5STI - chains A and B; structure by X-ray diffraction, 1.76 A resolution.

[Chain A]
Name: Pre-mRNA-splicing factor 8
Source organism: Saccharomyces cerevisiae S288C
UniProtKB: P33334 (PRP8_YEAST); numbering as in UniProt (aligned over 1836-2090)
Amino-acid sequence (258 residues; numbered 1833 to 2090; the number before each row is that of its first residue):
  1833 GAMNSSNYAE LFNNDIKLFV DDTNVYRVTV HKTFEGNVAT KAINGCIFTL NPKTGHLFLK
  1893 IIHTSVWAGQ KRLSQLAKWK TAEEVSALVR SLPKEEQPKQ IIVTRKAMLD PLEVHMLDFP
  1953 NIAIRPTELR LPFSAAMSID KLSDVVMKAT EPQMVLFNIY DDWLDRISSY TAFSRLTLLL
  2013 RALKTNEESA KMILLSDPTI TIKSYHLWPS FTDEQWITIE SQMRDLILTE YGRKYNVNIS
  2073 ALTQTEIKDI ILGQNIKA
Disordered / not traced: 2070-2090
Differences from the reference sequence: expression tag (1833-1835)
Swiss-Prot annotation at these positions:
  - mutagenesis: Asp1853 (D1853A: Alters protein folding. Severely impaired growth. Strongly reduced growth at 35 degrees Celsius; when associated with A-1854; D1853N: Reduced growth at 30 degrees Celsius ...), Asp1854 (D1854A: Reduced growth at 30 degrees Celsius. Strongly reduced growth at 16 degrees Celsius. Strongly reduced growth at 35 degrees Celsius; when associated with A-1853 ...), Thr1855 (T1855A: Reduced growth at 30 degrees Celsius. Strongly reduced growth at 16 degrees Celsius), Thr1936 (T1936A: Reduced growth at 30 degrees Celsius. Strongly reduced growth at 16 degrees Celsius), Arg1937 (R1937K: Severely impaired growth. Reduced growth at 30 degrees Celsius. Strongly reduced growth at 16 degrees Celsius)

[Chain B]
Name: A1 cistron-splicing factor AAR2
Source organism: Saccharomyces cerevisiae S288C
UniProtKB: P32357 (AAR2_YEAST); aligned to UniProt positions 1-317 over residues 1-317
Amino-acid sequence (308 residues; row label = number of the first residue in the row; note: 13 numbers in that range are skipped by the numbering (no residue carries them; nothing is unmodelled there); numbers below 1 keep their minus sign (Gly-3 is residue -3)):
    -3 GAMAMNTVPF TSAPIEVTIG IDQYSFNVKE NQPFHGIKDI PIGHVHVIHF QHADNSSMRY
    57 GYWFDCRMGN FYIQYDPKDG LYKMMEERDG AKFENIVHNF KERQMMVSYP KIDEDDTWYN
   117 LTEFVQMDKI RKIVRKDENQ FSYVDSSMTT VQENEL
   166 SSSSSDPAHS LNYTVINFKS REAIRPGHEM EDFLDKSYYL NTVMLQGIFK NSSNYFGELQ
   226 FAFLNAMFFG NYGSSLQWHA MIELICSSAT VPKHMLDKLD EILYYQIKTL PEQYSDILLN
   286 ERVWNICLYS SFQKNSLHNT EKIMENKYPE LL
Disordered / not traced: -3 to 0, 166-169
Differences from the reference sequence: expression tag (-3 to 0); conflict Ser166 (Leu153 in P32357), Ser167 (Lys154 in P32357), Ser170 (Asp in P32357)
Swiss-Prot annotation at these positions:
  - region: Leu261 to Ile282 (Leucine-zipper)
  - modified residue: Ser253 (Phosphoserine), Thr274 (Phosphothreonine)
Residues lining bound ligands:
  - 1-(3-methoxy-4-methylphenyl)methanamine (W8F), molecule 1: Pro5, Phe6, Thr7, Tyr68, Gln70, Glu83, Lys88, Phe89, Ile92, Phe96
  - 1-(3-methoxy-4-methylphenyl)methanamine (W8F), molecule 2: Tyr20, Ser21, Phe22, Val103, Ser104, Tyr105, Pro106

[How chain A and chain B interact]
Residue-residue contacts - 18 pairs, chain A then chain B:
  Gln1907(A) - Met195(B)
  Gln1907(A) - Leu199(B)
  Leu1908(A) - Met195(B)  hydrophobic
  Trp1911(A) - Glu194(B)
  Trp1911(A) - Met195(B)  hydrophobic
  Trp1911(A) - Phe198(B)  hydrophobic
  Asp1942(A) - Lys184(B)  salt bridge
  Asp1942(A) - Phe198(B)
  Glu1945(A) - Lys184(B)  salt bridge
  Val1946(A) - Ile189(B)  hydrophobic
  Val1946(A) - Glu194(B)
  Val1946(A) - Phe198(B)  hydrophobic
  His1947(A) - Glu194(B)
  Leu1949(A) - Lys184(B)
  Leu1949(A) - Ser185(B)
  Leu1949(A) - Arg186(B)
  Leu1949(A) - Ile189(B)  hydrophobic
  Asp1950(A) - Arg186(B)  salt bridge

[Overview]
9 residues of chain A face 8 of chain B across their interface, with 3 salt bridges. Among the polar pairs are
Asp1942(A)-Lys184(B), Glu1945(A)-Lys184(B) and Asp1950(A)-Arg186(B). Chain B binds
1-(3-methoxy-4-methylphenyl)methanamine. From UniProt: 5 mutagenesis sites on chain A.
Chain A is Pre-mRNA-splicing factor 8 and chain B is A1 cistron-splicing factor AAR2, both from Saccharomyces
cerevisiae S288C; the structure, PanDDA analysis group deposition -- Aar2/RNaseH in complex with fragment
P02H11 from the F2X-Universal Library, was determined by X-ray diffraction together with 5ST0, 5ST1, 5ST2,
5ST3, 5ST4, 5ST5 and 248 further entries from the same study.
